Entry 1CD3 (X-ray diffraction, 3.50 A resolution); this record covers chains 2 and 3 of the 7 polymer chains in the assembly.

== Chain 2 (and 3) ==
Protein: Protein (scaffolding protein gpd)
Organism: Enterobacteria phage phiX174
Notes: chain 3 of this document is another copy of the same molecule, construct and numbering; everything in this record applies to it too
UniProt: P69486 (VGD_BPPHX); aligned to UniProt positions 1-152 over residues 1-152 (the alignment contains insertions or deletions, so no single offset holds)
Chain sequence (152 residues; row label = number of the first residue in the row):
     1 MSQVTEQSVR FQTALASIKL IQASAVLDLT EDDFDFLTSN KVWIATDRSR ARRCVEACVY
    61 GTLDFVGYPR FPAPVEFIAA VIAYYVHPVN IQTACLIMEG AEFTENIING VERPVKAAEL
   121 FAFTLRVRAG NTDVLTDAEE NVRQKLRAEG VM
Disordered / not traced: 1-5, 141-152 (chain 3: 1-4, 145-152)

== Interface between chain 2 and chain 3 ==
Contacting residue pairs (30; chain 2 residue first):
  Val9(2) with Pro88(3), hydrophobic
  Arg10(2) with Phe121(3)
  Gln12(2) with Pro88(3); Val89(3)
  Thr13(2) with Val89(3), hydrogen bond (side chain-backbone); Gln92(3); Thr93(3)
  Ala16(2) with Val42(3), hydrophobic
  Leu20(2) with Ile44(3), hydrophobic
  Asp64(2) with Ala45(3)
  Phe65(2) with Ile44(3), hydrophobic; Ala45(3), hydrogen bond (backbone-backbone)
  Val66(2) with Trp43(3); Ala45(3); Arg48(3), hydrogen bond (backbone-side chain)
  Gly67(2) with Ala45(3); Arg48(3), hydrogen bond (backbone-side chain)
  Tyr68(2) with Arg48(3); Gln92(3); Thr93(3), hydrogen bond (side chain-backbone); Leu96(3), hydrophobic
  Pro69(2) with Leu96(3)
  Glu76(2) with Gln92(3); Phe121(3)
  Glu105(2) with Lys116(3), salt bridge
  Ile107(2) with Lys116(3); Glu119(3)
  Gly110(2) with Arg113(3); Glu119(3), hydrogen bond (backbone-side chain)
  Glu112(2) with Lys116(3)
Other interface residues (no listed pair), chain 2 (20 interface residues in all): Pro74, Phe77, Asn109
Other interface residues (no listed pair), chain 3 (19 interface residues in all): Asn90, Ile91, Ala118, Leu125, Arg128

== Overview ==
20 residues of chain 2 face 19 of chain 3 across their interface; the contacts include 6 hydrogen bonds and 1
salt bridge. Polar contacts include Glu105(2)-Lys116(3), Thr13(2)-Val89(3) and Val66(2)-Arg48(3).
Both chains are Protein (scaffolding protein gpd) (Enterobacteria phage phiX174). Entry 1CD3 (Procapsid of
bacteriophage PHIX174) was determined by X-ray diffraction.
